Entry 3IXW (electron microscopy, 8.00 A resolution (low resolution: residue-level contacts below are approximate; hydrogen-bond / salt-bridge calls are withheld)); this record covers chains C and F of the 12 polymer chains in the assembly.

[Chain C (and F)]
Name: Hemocyanin AA6 chain
Organism: Androctonus australis
Notes: chain F of this document is another copy of the same molecule, construct and numbering; everything in this record applies to it too
Reference sequence: P80476 (HCY6_ANDAU); residues 1-626 here = UniProt positions 1-626
Sequence (626 residues; numbered 1 to 626; the number before each row is that of its first residue):
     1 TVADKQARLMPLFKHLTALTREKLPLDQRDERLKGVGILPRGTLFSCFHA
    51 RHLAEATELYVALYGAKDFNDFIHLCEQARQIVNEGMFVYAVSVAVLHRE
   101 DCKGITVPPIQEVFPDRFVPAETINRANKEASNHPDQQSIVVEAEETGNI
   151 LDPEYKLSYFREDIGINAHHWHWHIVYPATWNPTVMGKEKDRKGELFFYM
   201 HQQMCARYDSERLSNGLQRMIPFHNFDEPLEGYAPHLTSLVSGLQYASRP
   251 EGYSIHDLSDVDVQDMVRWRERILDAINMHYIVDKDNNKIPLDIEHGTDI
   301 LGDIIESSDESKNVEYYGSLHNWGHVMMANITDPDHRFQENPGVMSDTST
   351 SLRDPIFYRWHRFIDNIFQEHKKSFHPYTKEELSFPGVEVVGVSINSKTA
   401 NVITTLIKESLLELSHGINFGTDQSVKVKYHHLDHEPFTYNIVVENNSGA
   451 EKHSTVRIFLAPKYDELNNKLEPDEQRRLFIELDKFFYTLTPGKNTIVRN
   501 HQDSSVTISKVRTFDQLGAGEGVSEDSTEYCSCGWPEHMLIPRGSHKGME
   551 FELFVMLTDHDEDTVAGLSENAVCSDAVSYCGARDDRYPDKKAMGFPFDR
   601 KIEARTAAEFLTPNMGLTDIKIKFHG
UniProt features mapped onto this chain:
  - binding site (Cu cation): His170, His174, His201, His321, His325, His361
  - modified residue: Ser374 (Phosphoserine)

[How chain C and chain F interact]
Contacting residue pairs (13; chain C residue first):
  His224(C) with Asp262(F)
  Val267(C) with Gln264(F)
  Arg270(C) with Gln264(F)
  Glu271(C) with Gln264(F); Arg268(F)
  Leu274(C) with Asp265(F); Arg268(F)
  Asp275(C) with Arg268(F); Arg272(F); Tyr316(F)
  Asn278(C) with Arg272(F); Glu315(F)
  Arg605(C) with Ile38(F)
Also at the interface, not in a pair above, chain C (10 interface residues in all): Met279, His280
Also at the interface, not in a pair above, chain F (10 interface residues in all): Lys285, Asn287

[Overview]
The chain C/chain F interface involves 10 residues from each chain. From UniProt: 6 Cu cation-binding residues
on chain C.
Both chains are Hemocyanin AA6 chain (Androctonus australis). Entry 3IXW (Scorpion Hemocyanin activated state
pseudo atomic model built based on cryo-EM density map) was determined by electron microscopy (same
publication as 3IXV).
